1XDO - chains A and B; structure by X-ray diffraction, 3.00 A resolution.

# Chain A (and B)
Name: Polyphosphate kinase
Organism: Escherichia coli
Notes: EC 2.7.4.1; chain B of this document is another copy of the same molecule, construct and numbering; everything in this record applies to it too
UniProt: P0A7B1 (PPK_ECOLI); residues 2-688 here correspond to UniProt positions 1-687 (UniProt number = residue number - 1)
Amino-acid sequence (687 residues; row label = number of the first residue in the row):
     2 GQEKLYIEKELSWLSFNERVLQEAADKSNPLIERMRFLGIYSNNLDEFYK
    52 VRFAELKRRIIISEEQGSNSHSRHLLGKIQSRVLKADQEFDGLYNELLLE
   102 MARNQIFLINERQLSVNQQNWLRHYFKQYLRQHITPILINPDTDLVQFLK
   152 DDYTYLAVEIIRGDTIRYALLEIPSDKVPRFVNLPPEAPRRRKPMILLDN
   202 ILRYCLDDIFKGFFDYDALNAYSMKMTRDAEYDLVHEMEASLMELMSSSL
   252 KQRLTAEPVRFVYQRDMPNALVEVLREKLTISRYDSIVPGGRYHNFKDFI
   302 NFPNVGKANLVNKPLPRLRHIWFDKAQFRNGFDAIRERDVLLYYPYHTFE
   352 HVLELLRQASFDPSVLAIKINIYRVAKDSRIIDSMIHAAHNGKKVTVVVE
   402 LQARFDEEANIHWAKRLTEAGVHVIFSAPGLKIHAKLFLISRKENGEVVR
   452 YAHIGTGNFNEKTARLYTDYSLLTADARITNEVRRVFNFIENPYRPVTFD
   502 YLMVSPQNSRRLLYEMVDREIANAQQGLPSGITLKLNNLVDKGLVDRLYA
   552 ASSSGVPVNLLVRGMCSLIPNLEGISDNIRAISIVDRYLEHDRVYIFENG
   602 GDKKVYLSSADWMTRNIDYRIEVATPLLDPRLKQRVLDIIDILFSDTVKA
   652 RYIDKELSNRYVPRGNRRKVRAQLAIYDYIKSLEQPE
From the paper describing this entry:
  - catalytic residues: D470, E623 (proposed by the authors, not directly observed)
  - mutagenesis - R375A, H435Q, R564A, H592Q: abolished catalytic activity (citing earlier work)

# Chain A / chain B interface
Contacting residue pairs (56):
  R132(A) - E355(B)  salt bridge
  R132(A) - R358(B)  hydrogen bond (backbone-side chain)
  Q133(A) - R358(B)
  Q133(A) - R381(B)
  I135(A) - R358(B)  hydrogen bond (backbone-side chain)
  T136(A) - R358(B)  hydrogen bond
  T136(A) - S361(B)
  T136(A) - F362(B)
  T136(A) - H388(B)
  P137(A) - F362(B)
  P137(A) - N392(B)  hydrogen bond (backbone-side chain)
  I138(A) - N392(B)
  L139(A) - F362(B)
  L139(A) - N392(B)  hydrogen bond (backbone-side chain)
  F149(A) - H391(B)
  R168(A) - P364(B)
  K178(A) - D384(B)  salt bridge
  K212(A) - R330(B)  hydrogen bond (backbone-side chain)
  G213(A) - R330(B)
  G213(A) - N331(B)  hydrogen bond (backbone-side chain)
  F214(A) - N331(B)
  F214(A) - Q359(B)
  F214(A) - F362(B)  hydrophobic
  F214(A) - D363(B)
  F214(A) - R443(B)
  F215(A) - R330(B)  hydrogen bond (backbone-side chain)
  F215(A) - P364(B)  hydrophobic
  D216(A) - R330(B)  salt bridge
  R330(A) - K212(B)  hydrogen bond (side chain-backbone)
  R330(A) - G213(B)
  R330(A) - F215(B)  hydrogen bond (side chain-backbone)
  R330(A) - D216(B)  salt bridge
  N331(A) - G213(B)  hydrogen bond (side chain-backbone)
  N331(A) - F214(B)
  E355(A) - R132(B)  salt bridge
  R358(A) - R132(B)  hydrogen bond (side chain-backbone)
  R358(A) - Q133(B)
  R358(A) - I135(B)  hydrogen bond (side chain-backbone)
  R358(A) - T136(B)  hydrogen bond
  Q359(A) - F214(B)
  S361(A) - T136(B)
  F362(A) - T136(B)
  F362(A) - P137(B)
  F362(A) - L139(B)
  F362(A) - F214(B)  hydrophobic
  D363(A) - F214(B)
  P364(A) - F214(B)
  P364(A) - F215(B)  hydrophobic
  R381(A) - Q133(B)
  D384(A) - K178(B)  salt bridge
  H388(A) - T136(B)
  H391(A) - F149(B)
  N392(A) - P137(B)  hydrogen bond (side chain-backbone)
  N392(A) - I138(B)
  N392(A) - L139(B)  hydrogen bond (side chain-backbone)
  R443(A) - F214(B)
Also at the interface, not in a pair above, chain A (34 interface residues in all): N141, T144, I210, F333
Also at the interface, not in a pair above, chain B (34 interface residues in all): N141, T144, R168, I210, F333

# Overview
Chain A and chain B each contribute 34 residues to their interface; the contacts include 16 hydrogen bonds and
6 salt bridges. Polar contacts include R132(A)-E355(B), K178(A)-D384(B) and D216(A)-R330(B). From the paper:
catalytic residues D470(A) and E623(A); R375A, H435Q and R564A of chain A, among others, abolish catalytic
activity.
Chain A and chain B are both Polyphosphate kinase (Escherichia coli); the structure, Crystal Structure of
Escherichia coli Polyphosphate Kinase, was determined by X-ray diffraction.
